Entry 9DOF (electron microscopy, 4.24 A resolution (low resolution: residue-level contacts below are approximate; hydrogen-bond / salt-bridge calls are withheld)); this record covers chains C and F of the 6 polymer chains in the assembly.

[Chain C]
Protein: glycoprotein E
From: dengue virus type 2
Reference sequence: G3GAJ4 (G3GAJ4_9FLAV); residues 1-495 here = UniProt positions 1-495
Chain sequence (495 residues; each row starts with the number of its first residue):
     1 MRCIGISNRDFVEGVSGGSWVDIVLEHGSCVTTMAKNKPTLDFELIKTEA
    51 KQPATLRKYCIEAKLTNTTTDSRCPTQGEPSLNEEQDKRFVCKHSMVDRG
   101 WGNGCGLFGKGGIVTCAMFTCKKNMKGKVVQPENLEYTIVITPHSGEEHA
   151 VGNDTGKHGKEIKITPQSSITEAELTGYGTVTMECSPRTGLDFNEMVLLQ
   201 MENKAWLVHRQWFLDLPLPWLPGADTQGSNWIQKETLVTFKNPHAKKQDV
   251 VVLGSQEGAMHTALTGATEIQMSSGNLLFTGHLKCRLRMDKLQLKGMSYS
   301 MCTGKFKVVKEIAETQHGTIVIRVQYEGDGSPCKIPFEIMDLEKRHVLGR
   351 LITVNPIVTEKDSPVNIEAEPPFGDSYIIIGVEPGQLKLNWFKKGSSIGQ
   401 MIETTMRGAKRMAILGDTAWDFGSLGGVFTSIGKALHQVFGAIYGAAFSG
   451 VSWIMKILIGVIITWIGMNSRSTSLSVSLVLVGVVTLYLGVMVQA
Disulfide bonds: Cys3-Cys30, Cys60-Cys121, Cys74-Cys105, Cys92-Cys116, Cys185-Cys285, Cys302-Cys333

[Chain F]
Protein: Protein prM
From: dengue virus type 2
Reference sequence: P14340 (POLG_DEN2N); residues 1-166 here correspond to UniProt positions 115-280 (UniProt number = residue number + 114)
Chain sequence (166 residues; row label = number of the first residue in the row):
     1 FHLTTRNGEPHMIVSRQEKGKSLLFKTEDGVNMCTLMAMDLGELCEDTIT
    51 YKCPFLKQNEPEDIDCWCNSTSTWVTYGTCTTTGEHRREKRSVALVPHVG
   101 MGLETRTETWMSSEGAWKHAQRIETWILRHPGFTIMAAILAYTIGTTHFQ
   151 RALIFILLTAVAPSMT
Swiss-Prot annotation at these positions:
  - site (Cleavage): Arg91, Ser92, Thr166
  - glycosylation: Asn69 (N-linked (GlcNAc...) asparagine)
Disulfide bonds: Cys34-Cys68, Cys45-Cys80, Cys53-Cys66

[Chain C / chain F interface]
Pairs across the interface (55; chain C residue first):
  Lys64(C) - His86(F)
  Leu65(C) - Asp47(F)
  Thr66(C) - Glu46(F)
  Thr66(C) - Asp47(F)
  Asn67(C) - Thr48(F)
  Thr68(C) - Thr48(F)
  Thr68(C) - Ile49(F)
  Thr68(C) - Thr50(F)
  Thr69(C) - Thr50(F)
  Thr70(C) - Thr50(F)
  Asp71(C) - Lys52(F)
  Asp71(C) - Trp74(F)
  Ser72(C) - Lys52(F)
  Arg99(C) - Lys52(F)
  Trp101(C) - Gln58(F)
  Trp101(C) - Asn59(F)
  Gly102(C) - Asn59(F)
  Asn103(C) - Asp63(F)
  Asn103(C) - Ile64(F)
  Gly104(C) - Lys57(F)
  Lys122(C) - His86(F)
  Thr189(C) - Arg106(F)
  Gly190(C) - Arg106(F)
  Leu191(C) - Thr105(F)
  Asp192(C) - Arg106(F)
  Glu195(C) - Glu104(F)
  His209(C) - Gly100(F)
  Gln211(C) - Gly100(F)
  Trp212(C) - Leu95(F)
  Trp212(C) - Val96(F)
  Trp212(C) - Pro97(F)
  Leu216(C) - Leu95(F)
  Lys241(C) - Glu89(F)
  Ala245(C) - Asp63(F)
  Lys246(C) - Lys52(F)
  Lys246(C) - Ile64(F)
  Lys247(C) - Ile49(F)
  Lys247(C) - Tyr51(F)
  Asp249(C) - Arg87(F)
  Val251(C) - Arg87(F)
  Val251(C) - Arg88(F)
  Val251(C) - Glu89(F)
  Leu253(C) - Arg91(F)
  Gly254(C) - Arg88(F)
  Gly254(C) - Glu89(F)
  Ser255(C) - Arg88(F)
  Gln256(C) - Ser92(F)
  Gln256(C) - Val93(F)
  Ala259(C) - Ser92(F)
  Ala263(C) - Leu95(F)
  Ala263(C) - Pro97(F)
  Leu264(C) - Pro97(F)
  Lys410(C) - Trp117(F)
  Ala413(C) - Thr109(F)
  Asp417(C) - Thr109(F)
Interface residues without a listed pair, chain C (46 interface residues in all): Ala63, Leu82, Cys105, Arg188, Val250, Val252
Interface residues without a listed pair, chain F (33 interface residues in all): Asn7, Glu62, Ala94, Met101

[Overview]
46 residues of chain C and 33 residues of chain F are in contact.
Here chain C is glycoprotein E and chain F is Protein prM, both from dengue virus type 2. Entry 9DOF
(Octahedral small virus-like particles of dengue virus type 2 (local reconstruction)) was determined by
electron microscopy (same publication as 9DOG).
